Entry 8HMP (electron microscopy, 2.77 A resolution); this record covers chains B and G of the 5 polymer chains in the assembly.

== Chain B ==
Name: Guanine nucleotide-binding protein G(I)/G(S)/G(T) subunit beta-1
Organism: Homo sapiens
UniProt: P62873 (GBB1_HUMAN); residue numbers follow UniProt; this construct covers 1-340
Chain sequence (340 residues; each row starts with the number of its first residue):
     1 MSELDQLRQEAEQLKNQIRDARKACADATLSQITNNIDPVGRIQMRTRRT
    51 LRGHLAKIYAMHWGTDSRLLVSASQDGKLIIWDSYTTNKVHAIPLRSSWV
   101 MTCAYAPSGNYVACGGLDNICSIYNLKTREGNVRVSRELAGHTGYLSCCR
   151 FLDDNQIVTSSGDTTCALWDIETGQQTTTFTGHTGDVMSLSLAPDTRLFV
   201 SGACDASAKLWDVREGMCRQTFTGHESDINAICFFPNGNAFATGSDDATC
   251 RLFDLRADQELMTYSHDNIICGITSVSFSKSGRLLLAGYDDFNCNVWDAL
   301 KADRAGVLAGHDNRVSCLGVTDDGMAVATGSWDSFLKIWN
Not modelled in the structure: 1-2

== Chain G ==
Name: Guanine nucleotide-binding protein G(I)/G(S)/G(O) subunit gamma-2
Organism: Homo sapiens
UniProt: P59768 (GBG2_HUMAN); numbering as in UniProt (aligned over 1-71)
Chain sequence (96 residues; row label = number of the first residue in the row; numbers below 1 keep their minus sign (His-24 is residue -24)):
   -24 HHHHHHGGGSDSLEFIASKLAGGGSMASNNTASIAQARKLVEQLKMEANI
    26 DRIKVSKAAADLMAYCEAHAKEDPLLTPVPASENPFREKKFFSAIL
Not modelled in the structure: -24 to 5, 63-71
Sequence notes: expression tag (-24 to 0); engineered mutation Ser68 (Cys in P59768)

== Chain B / chain G interface ==
Contacting residue pairs - 69 pairs, chain B then chain G:
  Ala11(B) - Leu15(G)
  Leu14(B) - Leu15(G)
  Leu14(B) - Val16(G)
  Leu14(B) - Leu19(G)  hydrophobic
  Lys15(B) - Leu15(G)
  Gln17(B) - Leu19(G)
  Ile18(B) - Gln18(G)
  Ala21(B) - Glu22(G)
  Cys25(B) - Ile25(G)  hydrophobic
  Ala26(B) - Val30(G)
  Asp27(B) - Val30(G)
  Ala28(B) - Ser31(G)
  Leu30(B) - Ala34(G)
  Leu30(B) - Leu37(G)  hydrophobic
  Ile33(B) - Ser31(G)
  Ile33(B) - Met38(G)  hydrophobic
  Thr34(B) - Met38(G)
  Ile37(B) - Met38(G)  hydrophobic
  Val40(B) - Leu51(G)  hydrophobic
  Met45(B) - Leu50(G)  hydrophobic
  Arg48(B) - Phe61(G)
  Arg48(B) - Arg62(G)
  Arg49(B) - Pro60(G)  hydrogen bond (side chain-backbone)
  Arg49(B) - Phe61(G)  hydrogen bond (side chain-backbone)
  Ser84(B) - Phe61(G)
  Tyr85(B) - Pro60(G)  hydrophobic
  Tyr85(B) - Phe61(G)  hydrophobic
  Met217(B) - Glu17(G)
  Cys218(B) - Lys14(G)
  Arg219(B) - Lys14(G)
  Arg219(B) - Met21(G)
  Gln220(B) - Gln18(G)
  Thr221(B) - Lys14(G)  hydrogen bond
  Thr221(B) - Gln18(G)
  Phe235(B) - Leu37(G)  hydrophobic
  Phe235(B) - Tyr40(G)  hydrophobic
  Phe235(B) - Cys41(G)  hydrophobic
  Pro236(B) - Tyr40(G)
  Asn237(B) - Tyr40(G)
  Ala240(B) - Leu37(G)  hydrophobic
  Asp254(B) - Ala33(G)
  Arg256(B) - Ile25(G)
  Arg256(B) - Ala33(G)
  Arg256(B) - Asp36(G)  salt bridge
  Asp258(B) - Gln18(G)  hydrogen bond
  Asp258(B) - Glu22(G)
  Ser279(B) - Asp48(G)  hydrogen bond
  Lys280(B) - Asp48(G)
  Ser281(B) - Tyr40(G)
  Ser281(B) - Cys41(G)  hydrogen bond (side chain-backbone)
  Ser281(B) - His44(G)  hydrogen bond (side chain-backbone)
  Ser281(B) - Asp48(G)  hydrogen bond (backbone-side chain)
  Gly282(B) - Cys41(G)
  Arg283(B) - Cys41(G)
  Arg283(B) - Leu51(G)
  Leu300(B) - Cys41(G)  hydrophobic
  Asp323(B) - Pro49(G)
  Gly324(B) - Pro49(G)
  Gly324(B) - Leu50(G)
  Met325(B) - Pro49(G)  hydrophobic
  Met325(B) - Leu50(G)
  Met325(B) - Glu58(G)
  Met325(B) - Pro60(G)
  Ala326(B) - Phe61(G)  hydrophobic
  Val327(B) - Leu50(G)  hydrophobic
  Ile338(B) - Phe61(G)  hydrophobic
  Asn340(B) - Leu50(G)
  Asn340(B) - Asn59(G)  hydrogen bond
  Asn340(B) - Phe61(G)
Other interface residues (no listed pair), chain B (54 interface residues in all): Arg22, Thr29, Ile43, Ser67, Leu252, Ala257, Leu261, Leu284, Leu286
Other interface residues (no listed pair), chain G (32 interface residues in all): Ala12, Lys29, Ala45, Glu47

== Summary ==
Chain B and chain G form an interface of 54 and 32 residues respectively, with 9 hydrogen bonds and 1 salt
bridge. Polar pairs include Arg256(B)-Asp36(G), Arg49(B)-Pro60(G) and Arg49(B)-Phe61(G).
Chain B is Guanine nucleotide-binding protein G(I)/G(S)/G(T) subunit beta-1 and chain G is Guanine
nucleotide-binding protein G(I)/G(S)/G(O) subunit gamma-2, both from Homo sapiens; the structure, GPR52 with
Gs and c17, was determined by electron microscopy.
